9NBB - chains B and H of the 6 polymer chains in the assembly; structure by electron microscopy, 5.90 A resolution (low resolution: residue-level contacts below are approximate; hydrogen-bond / salt-bridge calls are withheld).

== Chain B ==
Name: AUGMIN subunit 2
Source organism: Arabidopsis thaliana
Reference sequence: O48767 (AUG2_ARATH); numbering as in UniProt (aligned over 1-296)
Chain sequence (296 residues; numbered 1 to 296; the number before each row is that of its first residue):
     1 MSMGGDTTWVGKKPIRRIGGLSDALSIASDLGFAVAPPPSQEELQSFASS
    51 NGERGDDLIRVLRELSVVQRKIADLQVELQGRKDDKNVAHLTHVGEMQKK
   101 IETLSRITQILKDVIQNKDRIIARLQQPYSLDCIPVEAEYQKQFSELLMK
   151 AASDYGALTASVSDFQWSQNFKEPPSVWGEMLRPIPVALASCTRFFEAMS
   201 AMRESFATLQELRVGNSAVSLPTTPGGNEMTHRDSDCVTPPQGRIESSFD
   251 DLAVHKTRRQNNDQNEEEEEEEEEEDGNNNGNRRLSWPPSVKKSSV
Disordered / not traced: 1-25, 161-296

== Chain H ==
Name: AUGMIN subunit 8
Source organism: Arabidopsis thaliana
Reference sequence: Q9SUH5 (AUG8_ARATH); numbering as in UniProt (aligned over 383-644)
Chain sequence (281 residues; row label = number of the first residue in the row):
   364 MKSSEDQVDPRLIDGKGSGRPSTPPSRGISPSRIRQTTTSTQSSTTTSVL
   414 SFITDVKKGKKASYIEDVHQLRLLHNRYLQWRFAIARAESVMYIQRLTSE
   464 ETLFNVWHAISELQDHVTRQRIGLQQLKLEIKLNSLLNDQMVSLEDWATL
   514 ERDHVSSLVGAISDLEANTLRLPATGGTKADTESLKAAMSSALDVMQAMG
   564 SSIWSLLSKVEEMNIMVTELAVVVTKESSMQGKCEDLLASTAIMQIEECS
   614 LRTHLIQTRREEGEDAETPPPLLPLSKFPWP
Disordered / not traced: 364-428, 569-644
Sequence notes: initiating methionine (364); expression tag (365-382)

== Chain B / chain H interface ==
Residue-residue contacts (25; chain B residue first):
  Arg70(B) - Ser474(H)
  Arg70(B) - Gln477(H)
  Arg70(B) - Asp478(H)
  Asp74(B) - Gln477(H)
  Asp74(B) - Asp478(H)
  Asp74(B) - Thr481(H)
  Asp74(B) - Arg482(H)
  Val77(B) - Arg482(H)
  Lys100(B) - Gln503(H)
  Lys100(B) - Ser506(H)
  Lys100(B) - Leu507(H)
  Thr103(B) - Asp527(H)
  Thr103(B) - Leu528(H)
  Arg106(B) - Asn531(H)
  Arg106(B) - Leu535(H)
  Ile107(B) - Asp527(H)
  Ile107(B) - Asn531(H)
  Ile107(B) - Thr532(H)
  Thr108(B) - Asp527(H)
  Ile110(B) - Asn531(H)
  Leu111(B) - Ser526(H)
  Leu111(B) - Asp527(H)
  Leu111(B) - Ala530(H)
  Leu111(B) - Asn531(H)
  Lys112(B) - Asp527(H)
Also at the interface, not in a pair above, chain B (12 interface residues in all): Ile59
Also at the interface, not in a pair above, chain H (17 interface residues in all): Trp470, Arg534

== Overview ==
12 residues of chain B face 17 of chain H across their interface.
Chain B is AUGMIN subunit 2 and chain H is AUGMIN subunit 8, both from Arabidopsis thaliana; the structure,
Augmin/V junction(closed), was determined by electron microscopy together with 9NA8, 9NA9, 9NBA and 9NBD from
the same study.
